Entry 1G0C (X-ray diffraction, 1.90 A resolution); this record covers chain A.

== Chain A ==
Name: Endoglucanase
From: Bacillus sp
Notes: EC 3.2.1.4; fragment: alkaline cellulase k catalytic domain
Reference sequence: P19424 (GUN_BACS6); numbering as in UniProt (aligned over 228-584)
Chain sequence (364 residues; numbered 221 to 584; the number before each row is that of its first residue):
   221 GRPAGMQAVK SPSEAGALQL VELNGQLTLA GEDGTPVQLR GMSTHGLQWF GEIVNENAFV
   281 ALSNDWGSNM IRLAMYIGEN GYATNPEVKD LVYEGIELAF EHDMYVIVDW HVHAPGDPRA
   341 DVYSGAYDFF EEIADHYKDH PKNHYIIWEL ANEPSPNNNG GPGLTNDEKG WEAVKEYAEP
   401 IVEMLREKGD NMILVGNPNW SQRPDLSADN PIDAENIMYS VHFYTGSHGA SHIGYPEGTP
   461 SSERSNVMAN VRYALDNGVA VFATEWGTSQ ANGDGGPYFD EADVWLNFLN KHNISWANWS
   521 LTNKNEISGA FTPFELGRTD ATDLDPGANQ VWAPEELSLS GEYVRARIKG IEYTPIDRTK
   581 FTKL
Unresolved in the structure: 221-222, 581-584
Sequence notes: cloning artifact (221-227)
Curated features (UniProtKB/Swiss-Prot):
  - active site: Glu373 (Proton donor), Glu485 (Nucleophile)
Bound ions: Cd2+ site 1: Glu276, Glu321, Glu463; Cd2+ site 2 near Glu314 (its only coordinating residue here); Cd2+ site 3 near His333 (its only coordinating residue here); Cd2+ site 4 near Glu351 (its only coordinating residue here); Cd2+ site 5: Asp359, Glu403; Cd2+ site 6: Glu373, Glu485; Cd2+ site 7: Glu396, Asp500, Glu501 (together with acetic acid); Cd2+ site 8 near His452 (its only coordinating residue here)

== Overview ==
The Cd2+ site 1 is built by Glu276, Glu321 and Glu463. The Cd2+ site 5 is built by Asp359 and Glu403. UniProt
lists active-site residues Glu373 and Glu485.
Chain A is Endoglucanase (Bacillus sp); the structure, Alkaline cellulase K catalytic domain-cellobiose
complex, was determined by X-ray diffraction together with 1G01 from the same study.
